Entry 4B7H (X-ray diffraction, 1.39 A resolution); this record covers chains A and B of the 4 polymer chains in the assembly.

== Chain A (and B) ==
Protein: Catalase
Organism: Corynebacterium glutamicum atcc 13032
Notes: EC 1.11.1.6; chain B of this document is another copy of the same molecule, construct and numbering; everything in this record applies to it too
Reference sequence: Q6M8A6 (Q6M8A6_CORGL); numbering as in UniProt (aligned over 2-516)
Amino-acid sequence (515 residues; numbered 2 to 516; the number before each row is that of its first residue):
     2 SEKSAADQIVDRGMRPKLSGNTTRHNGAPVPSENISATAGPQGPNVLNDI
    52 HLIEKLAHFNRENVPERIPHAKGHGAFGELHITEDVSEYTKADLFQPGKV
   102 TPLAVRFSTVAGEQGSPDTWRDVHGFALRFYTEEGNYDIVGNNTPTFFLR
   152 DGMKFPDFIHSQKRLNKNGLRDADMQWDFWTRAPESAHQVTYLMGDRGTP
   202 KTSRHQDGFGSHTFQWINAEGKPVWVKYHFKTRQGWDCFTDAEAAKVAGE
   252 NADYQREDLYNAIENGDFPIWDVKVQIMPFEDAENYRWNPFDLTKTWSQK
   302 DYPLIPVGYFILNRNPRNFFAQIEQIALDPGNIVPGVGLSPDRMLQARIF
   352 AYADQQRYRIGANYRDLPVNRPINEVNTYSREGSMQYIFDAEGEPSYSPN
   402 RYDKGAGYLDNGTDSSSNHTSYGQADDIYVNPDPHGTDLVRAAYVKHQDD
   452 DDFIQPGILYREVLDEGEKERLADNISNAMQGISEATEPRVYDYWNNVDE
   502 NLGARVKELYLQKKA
Construct notes: conflict I327 (Leu in Q6M8A6)
Bound ions: heme Fe: Y353 (together with nitric oxide)
Ligand contacts:
  - heme / nitric oxide: R68, I69, P70, H71, R107, S109, G126, F127, A128, V141, G142, N143, F148, G153, F156, G211, S212, H213, L294, L329, M345, A348, R349, A352, Y353, Q356, Q357, R360
  - NADPH (NDP; NADPH dihydro-nicotinamide-adenine-dinucleotide phosphate): P146, H189, Y193, R198, F210, H230, K232, Q277, T297, W298, S299, Q300, K301, Q456, I459, L460, V464, L465, E469

== Chain A / chain B interface ==
Pairs across the interface (261; chain A residue first):
  R13(A) - F390(B)
  G14(A) - Y388(B)
  G14(A) - I389(B)
  G14(A) - F390(B)  hydrogen bond (backbone-backbone)
  M15(A) - F390(B)  hydrophobic
  M15(A) - D391(B)
  M15(A) - A392(B)  hydrophobic
  M15(A) - E393(B)
  R16(A) - D367(B)  salt bridge
  R16(A) - V377(B)  hydrogen bond (side chain-backbone)
  R16(A) - I389(B)
  R16(A) - F390(B)  hydrogen bond (backbone-backbone)
  R16(A) - D391(B)  salt bridge
  R16(A) - A392(B)  hydrogen bond (backbone-backbone)
  P17(A) - E376(B)
  P17(A) - A392(B)
  K18(A) - A392(B)
  K18(A) - E395(B)
  L19(A) - E376(B)
  L19(A) - V377(B)
  L19(A) - N378(B)
  L19(A) - K405(B)
  S20(A) - N378(B)
  S20(A) - D404(B)
  S20(A) - K405(B)
  G21(A) - K405(B)
  G21(A) - G406(B)
  G21(A) - A407(B)
  N22(A) - N378(B)  hydrogen bond (backbone-side chain)
  N22(A) - A407(B)  hydrogen bond (side chain-backbone)
  N22(A) - G408(B)
  N22(A) - Y409(B)
  T23(A) - N378(B)
  T23(A) - Y380(B)
  T23(A) - G406(B)
  T23(A) - A407(B)  hydrogen bond (backbone-backbone)
  T23(A) - G408(B)
  T24(A) - V377(B)
  T24(A) - N378(B)  hydrogen bond (backbone-backbone)
  R25(A) - G332(B)  hydrogen bond (side chain-backbone)
  R25(A) - I334(B)  hydrogen bond (side chain-backbone)
  R25(A) - V377(B)
  H26(A) - R366(B)
  H26(A) - P373(B)
  H26(A) - V377(B)
  H26(A) - T379(B)  hydrogen bond
  H26(A) - S381(B)  hydrogen bond
  N27(A) - G136(B)
  N27(A) - N137(B)  hydrogen bond (backbone-backbone)
  N27(A) - N333(B)
  N27(A) - I334(B)  hydrogen bond (side chain-backbone)
  N27(A) - R366(B)
  N27(A) - P373(B)
  G28(A) - E135(B)
  G28(A) - G136(B)
  G28(A) - P373(B)
  G28(A) - N375(B)  hydrogen bond (backbone-side chain)
  A29(A) - E135(B)
  A29(A) - I334(B)
  P30(A) - P336(B)
  P30(A) - Y409(B)  hydrophobic
  V31(A) - G408(B)
  V31(A) - Y409(B)  hydrogen bond (backbone-backbone)
  P32(A) - G408(B)
  P32(A) - Y409(B)  hydrogen bond (backbone-backbone)
  P32(A) - L410(B)  hydrogen bond (backbone-backbone)
  P32(A) - D411(B)
  P32(A) - D428(B)
  S33(A) - D411(B)  hydrogen bond
  S33(A) - Y423(B)
  E34(A) - S399(B)
  E34(A) - A407(B)
  E34(A) - G408(B)
  E34(A) - D411(B)  hydrogen bond (backbone-side chain)
  N35(A) - D411(B)
  N35(A) - D415(B)  hydrogen bond (side chain-backbone)
  N35(A) - S416(B)  hydrogen bond (side chain-backbone)
  N35(A) - S417(B)  hydrogen bond
  I36(A) - T421(B)
  I36(A) - Y423(B)  hydrophobic
  A38(A) - I429(B)  hydrophobic
  P45(A) - L440(B)  hydrophobic
  L48(A) - Q347(B)
  L48(A) - F351(B)  hydrophobic
  N49(A) - L340(B)
  N49(A) - Q347(B)  hydrogen bond
  N49(A) - I350(B)
  N49(A) - I429(B)
  I51(A) - G332(B)
  I51(A) - I350(B)  hydrophobic
  E55(A) - R358(B)
  E55(A) - R366(B)  salt bridge
  A58(A) - R358(B)
  H59(A) - A363(B)
  H59(A) - N364(B)  hydrogen bond
  H59(A) - S381(B)
  H59(A) - R382(B)  hydrogen bond (side chain-backbone)
  H59(A) - E383(B)
  R62(A) - R358(B)
  R62(A) - A363(B)
  R62(A) - G384(B)
  E63(A) - R382(B)  salt bridge
  E63(A) - E383(B)
  E63(A) - G384(B)  hydrogen bond (backbone-backbone)
  V65(A) - G384(B)
  V65(A) - S385(B)
  E135(A) - G28(B)
  E135(A) - A29(B)
  G136(A) - N27(B)
  G136(A) - G28(B)
  N137(A) - N27(B)  hydrogen bond (backbone-backbone)
  P317(A) - E393(B)
  R318(A) - F390(B)
  R318(A) - E393(B)  salt bridge
  N319(A) - F390(B)
  F321(A) - E383(B)
  F321(A) - G384(B)
  F321(A) - Q387(B)
  A322(A) - F390(B)  hydrophobic
  Q323(A) - F390(B)
  Q326(A) - G384(B)
  Q326(A) - M386(B)  hydrogen bond (side chain-backbone)
  Q326(A) - Q387(B)  hydrogen bond (side chain-backbone)
  G332(A) - R25(B)  hydrogen bond (backbone-side chain)
  G332(A) - I51(B)
  N333(A) - R25(B)
  N333(A) - N27(B)
  I334(A) - R25(B)
  I334(A) - N27(B)  hydrogen bond (backbone-side chain)
  I334(A) - A29(B)
  I334(A) - I51(B)  hydrophobic
  P336(A) - P30(B)
  L340(A) - N49(B)
  Q347(A) - L48(B)
  Q347(A) - N49(B)  hydrogen bond
  I350(A) - N49(B)
  I350(A) - I51(B)  hydrophobic
  R358(A) - E55(B)
  R358(A) - A58(B)
  R358(A) - R62(B)
  I361(A) - S385(B)  hydrogen bond (backbone-side chain)
  I361(A) - M386(B)
  A363(A) - H59(B)
  A363(A) - R62(B)
  N364(A) - H59(B)  hydrogen bond
  N364(A) - M386(B)
  Y365(A) - M386(B)  hydrophobic
  R366(A) - H26(B)
  R366(A) - N27(B)
  R366(A) - E55(B)  salt bridge
  D367(A) - R16(B)  salt bridge
  D367(A) - Y388(B)
  L368(A) - M386(B)
  L368(A) - Q387(B)
  L368(A) - Y388(B)  hydrophobic
  P369(A) - Y388(B)
  R372(A) - Y388(B)  hydrogen bond
  P373(A) - H26(B)
  P373(A) - N27(B)
  N375(A) - G28(B)  hydrogen bond (side chain-backbone)
  E376(A) - P17(B)
  E376(A) - L19(B)
  V377(A) - R16(B)  hydrogen bond (backbone-side chain)
  V377(A) - L19(B)
  V377(A) - T24(B)
  V377(A) - R25(B)
  V377(A) - H26(B)
  N378(A) - L19(B)
  N378(A) - S20(B)
  N378(A) - N22(B)  hydrogen bond (side chain-backbone)
  N378(A) - T23(B)
  N378(A) - T24(B)  hydrogen bond (backbone-backbone)
  T379(A) - H26(B)  hydrogen bond
  Y380(A) - T23(B)
  S381(A) - H26(B)  hydrogen bond
  S381(A) - H59(B)
  R382(A) - H59(B)  hydrogen bond (backbone-side chain)
  R382(A) - E63(B)  salt bridge
  E383(A) - H59(B)
  E383(A) - E63(B)
  E383(A) - F321(B)
  G384(A) - R62(B)
  G384(A) - E63(B)  hydrogen bond (backbone-backbone)
  G384(A) - V65(B)
  G384(A) - F321(B)
  G384(A) - Q326(B)
  S385(A) - V65(B)
  S385(A) - I361(B)  hydrogen bond (side chain-backbone)
  M386(A) - Q326(B)  hydrogen bond (backbone-side chain)
  M386(A) - I361(B)
  M386(A) - N364(B)
  M386(A) - Y365(B)  hydrophobic
  M386(A) - L368(B)
  M386(A) - M386(B)
  M386(A) - Y388(B)  hydrogen bond (backbone-side chain)
  Q387(A) - F321(B)
  Q387(A) - Q326(B)  hydrogen bond (backbone-side chain)
  Q387(A) - L368(B)
  Y388(A) - G14(B)
  Y388(A) - N364(B)
  Y388(A) - D367(B)
  Y388(A) - L368(B)  hydrophobic
  Y388(A) - P369(B)
  Y388(A) - R372(B)  hydrogen bond
  Y388(A) - M386(B)  hydrogen bond (side chain-backbone)
  Y388(A) - Y388(B)  hydrogen bond (backbone-side chain)
  I389(A) - G14(B)
  I389(A) - R16(B)
  F390(A) - V11(B)
  F390(A) - R13(B)
  F390(A) - G14(B)  hydrogen bond (backbone-backbone)
  F390(A) - M15(B)  hydrophobic
  F390(A) - R16(B)  hydrogen bond (backbone-backbone)
  F390(A) - R318(B)
  F390(A) - N319(B)
  F390(A) - A322(B)  hydrophobic
  F390(A) - Q323(B)
  D391(A) - M15(B)
  D391(A) - R16(B)  salt bridge
  A392(A) - M15(B)  hydrophobic
  A392(A) - R16(B)  hydrogen bond (backbone-backbone)
  A392(A) - P17(B)
  A392(A) - K18(B)
  E393(A) - M15(B)
  E393(A) - P317(B)
  E393(A) - R318(B)  salt bridge
  E395(A) - K18(B)  salt bridge
  S399(A) - E34(B)
  D404(A) - S20(B)
  K405(A) - L19(B)
  K405(A) - S20(B)
  K405(A) - G21(B)
  G406(A) - G21(B)
  G406(A) - T23(B)
  A407(A) - N22(B)  hydrogen bond (backbone-side chain)
  A407(A) - T23(B)  hydrogen bond (backbone-backbone)
  A407(A) - E34(B)
  G408(A) - N22(B)  hydrogen bond (backbone-side chain)
  G408(A) - T23(B)
  G408(A) - V31(B)
  G408(A) - P32(B)
  G408(A) - E34(B)
  Y409(A) - N22(B)
  Y409(A) - P30(B)  hydrophobic
  Y409(A) - V31(B)  hydrogen bond (backbone-backbone)
  Y409(A) - P32(B)  hydrogen bond (backbone-backbone)
  L410(A) - P32(B)  hydrogen bond (backbone-backbone)
  D411(A) - P32(B)
  D411(A) - S33(B)  hydrogen bond
  D411(A) - E34(B)  hydrogen bond (side chain-backbone)
  D411(A) - N35(B)  hydrogen bond
  D415(A) - N35(B)  hydrogen bond (backbone-side chain)
  S416(A) - N35(B)
  S417(A) - N35(B)  hydrogen bond
  T421(A) - I36(B)
  Y423(A) - S33(B)
  Y423(A) - I36(B)  hydrophobic
  D428(A) - P32(B)
  I429(A) - A38(B)  hydrophobic
  I429(A) - N49(B)
  L440(A) - P45(B)  hydrophobic
Interface residues without a listed pair, chain A (108 interface residues in all): V11, D50, I54, V335, A348, F351, G394, P400
Interface residues without a listed pair, chain B (107 interface residues in all): I54, V335, A348, G394, P400

== Overview ==
Chain A and chain B form an interface of 108 and 107 residues respectively; the contacts include 65 hydrogen
bonds and 11 salt bridges. Among the polar pairs are R16(A)-D367(B), R16(A)-D391(B) and E55(A)-R366(B). Bound
to chain A: heme / nitric oxide and NADPH.
Chain A and chain B are both Catalase (Corynebacterium glutamicum atcc 13032); the structure, Structure of a
highdose liganded bacterial catalase, was determined by X-ray diffraction together with 4B7F and 4B7G from the
same study.
